6Z2Z - chain A; structure by X-ray diffraction, 2.55 A resolution.

[Chain A]
Protein: Cellular retinoic acid-binding protein 2
Organism: Homo sapiens
UniProt: P29373 (RABP2_HUMAN); residues 0-137 here correspond to UniProt positions 1-138 (UniProt number = residue number + 1)
Chain sequence (141 residues; row label = number of the first residue in the row; numbers below 1 keep their minus sign (Gly-3 is residue -3)):
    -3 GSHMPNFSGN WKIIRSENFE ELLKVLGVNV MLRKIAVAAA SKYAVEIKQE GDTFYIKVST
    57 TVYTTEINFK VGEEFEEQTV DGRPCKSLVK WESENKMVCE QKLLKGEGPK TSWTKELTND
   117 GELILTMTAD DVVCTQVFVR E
Unresolved in the structure: -3 to -1
Construct notes: expression tag (-3 to -1); engineered mutation Tyr39 (Pro40 in P29373), Val54 (Thr55 in P29373), Tyr59 (Arg60 in P29373), Lys111 (Arg112 in P29373), Gln132 (Arg133 in P29373), Phe134 (Tyr135 in P29373)
Glycans and other covalent adducts: compound Q5W linked to Lys111
Residues lining bound ligands: Q5W (methyl (Z)-3-(6-ethynylnaphthalen-2-yl)-2-methyl-prop-2-enoate): Phe15, Leu19, Tyr39, Ile52, Val54, Val76, Trp109, Leu121, Met123, Gln132
Curated features (UniProtKB/Swiss-Prot):
  - motif: Lys20 to Lys30 (Nuclear localization signal)
  - cross-link: Lys101 (Glycyl lysine isopeptide (Lys-Gly) (interchain with G-Cter in SUMO))
What the authors report for this chain:
  - binding site for Q5W: Leu19, Tyr39, Val54, Val76, Trp109, Lys111, Met123

[Summary]
Compound Q5W is covalently linked to Lys111. From the paper: a binding site for Q5W at Leu19, Tyr39 and Val54
among others.
Chain A is Cellular retinoic acid-binding protein 2 (Homo sapiens); the structure, M2 mutant
(R111K:Y134F:T54V:R132Q:P39Y:R59Y) of human cellular retinoic acid binding protein II - 2a conjugate, was
determined by X-ray diffraction, deposited together with 6ZSW, 6ZSX and 6Z2U.
